Entry 4ZHR (X-ray diffraction, 2.60 A resolution); this record covers chains A and B.

# Chain A
Protein: RT p66 subunit
Organism: Human immunodeficiency virus 1
Notes: EC 2.7.7.49, 2.7.7.7, 3.1.26.13; engineered mutation(s): Q151M
Amino-acid sequence (562 residues; numbered -1 to 560; the number before each row is that of its first residue; numbers below 1 keep their minus sign (Met-1 is residue -1)):
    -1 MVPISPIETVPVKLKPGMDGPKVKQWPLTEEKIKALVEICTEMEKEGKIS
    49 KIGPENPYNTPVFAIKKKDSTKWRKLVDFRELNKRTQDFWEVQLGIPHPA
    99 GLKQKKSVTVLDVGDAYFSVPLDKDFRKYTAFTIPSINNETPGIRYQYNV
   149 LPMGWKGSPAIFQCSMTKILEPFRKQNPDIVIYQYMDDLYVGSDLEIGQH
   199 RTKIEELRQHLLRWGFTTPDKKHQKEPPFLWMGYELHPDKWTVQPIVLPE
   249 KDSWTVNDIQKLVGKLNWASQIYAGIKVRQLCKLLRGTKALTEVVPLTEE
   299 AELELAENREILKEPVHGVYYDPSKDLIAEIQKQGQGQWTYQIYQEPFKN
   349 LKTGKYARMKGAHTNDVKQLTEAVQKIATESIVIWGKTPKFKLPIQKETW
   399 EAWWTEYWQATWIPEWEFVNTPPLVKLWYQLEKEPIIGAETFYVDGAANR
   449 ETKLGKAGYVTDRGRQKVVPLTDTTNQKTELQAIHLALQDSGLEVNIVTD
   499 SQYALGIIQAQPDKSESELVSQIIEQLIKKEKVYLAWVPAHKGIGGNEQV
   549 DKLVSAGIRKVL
Disordered / not traced: -1 to 0, 554-560
What the authors report for this chain:
  - conformationally variable residues (loop rearrangement, side-chain flip): Val60 to Val75, Met151
  - catalytic residues: Asp110, Asp185, Asp186 (citing earlier work)

# Chain B
Protein: RT p51 subunit
Organism: Human immunodeficiency virus 1
Notes: EC 2.7.7.49, 2.7.7.7; engineered mutation(s): T215I
Amino-acid sequence (438 residues; each row starts with the number of its first residue; numbers below 1 keep their minus sign (Met-9 is residue -9)):
    -9 MGHHHHHHMVPISPIETVPVKLKPGMDGPKVKQWPLTEEKIKALVEICTE
    41 MEKEGKISKIGPENPYNTPVFAIKKKDSTKWRKLVDFRELNKRTQDFWEV
    91 QLGIPHPAGLKQKKSVTVLDVGDAYFSVPLDKDFRKYTAFTIPSINNETP
   141 GIRYQYNVLPQGWKGSPAIFQCSMTKILEPFRKQNPDIVIYQYMDDLYVG
   191 SDLEIGQHRTKIEELRQHLLRWGFITPDKKHQKEPPFLWMGYELHPDKWT
   241 VQPIVLPEKDSWTVNDIQKLVGKLNWASQIYAGIKVRQLCKLLRGTKALT
   291 EVVPLTEEAELELAENREILKEPVHGVYYDPSKDLIAEIQKQGQGQWTYQ
   341 IYQEPFKNLKTGKYARMKGAHTNDVKQLTEAVQKIATESIVIWGKTPKFK
   391 LPIQKETWEAWWTEYWQATWIPEWEFVNTPPLVKLWYQ
Disordered / not traced: -9 to 1, 89-93, 218-230

# Chain A / chain B interface
Contacting residue pairs - 118 pairs, chain A then chain B:
  Val8(A) with Glu53(B)
  Pro9(A) with Glu53(B)
  Gln85(A) with Glu53(B), hydrogen bond (side chain-backbone)
  Asp86(A) with Lys20(B), salt bridge; Pro55(B)
  Phe87(A) with Pro52(B); Glu53(B)
  Trp88(A) with Val21(B); Lys22(B); Pro52(B), hydrogen bond (backbone-backbone); Asn54(B); Pro55(B); Asn57(B); Arg143(B)
  Val90(A) with Thr131(B); Gly141(B); Arg143(B)
  Leu92(A) with Gln23(B); Pro133(B), hydrophobic; Asn137(B), hydrogen bond (backbone-side chain)
  Gly93(A) with Asn137(B), hydrogen bond (backbone-side chain)
  Ile94(A) with Asn137(B)
  Pro95(A) with Asn136(B)
  His96(A) with Asn136(B), hydrogen bond (backbone-side chain)
  Gly99(A) with Asn136(B)
  Ala158(A) with Pro52(B)
  Gln161(A) with Pro140(B)
  Cys162(A) with Pro52(B)
  Thr165(A) with Pro140(B)
  Arg172(A) with Thr139(B)
  Val179(A) with Glu138(B)
  Ile180(A) with Glu138(B)
  Tyr181(A) with Asn136(B), hydrogen bond; Glu138(B)
  Gln182(A) with Glu138(B); Pro140(B)
  Lys366(A) with Gln394(B)
  Gln373(A) with Glu396(B); Thr397(B), hydrogen bond; Trp401(B)
  Thr377(A) with Pro25(B)
  Ile380(A) with Pro25(B), hydrophobic; Leu26(B); Thr27(B)
  Val381(A) with Pro25(B), hydrophobic; Ile135(B); Asn136(B), hydrogen bond (backbone-backbone); Asn137(B)
  Ile382(A) with Ile135(B); Asn136(B)
  Trp383(A) with Ile135(B)
  Gly384(A) with Thr27(B); Glu28(B), hydrogen bond (backbone-backbone); Ile135(B)
  Trp402(A) with Lys331(B), hydrogen bond (backbone-side chain); His361(B); Asp364(B)
  Tyr405(A) with Lys331(B), hydrogen bond (backbone-side chain)
  Trp406(A) with Lys331(B); Pro392(B), hydrophobic; Val417(B); Asn418(B); Thr419(B); Pro420(B)
  Gln407(A) with Lys331(B); Pro392(B); Ile393(B); Gln394(B), hydrogen bond; Val417(B)
  Ala408(A) with Trp337(B), hydrophobic; Asp364(B); Pro392(B), hydrogen bond (backbone-backbone); Ile393(B)
  Thr409(A) with Asp364(B)
  Trp410(A) with Thr362(B); Asn363(B); Val365(B), hydrophobic; Trp401(B), hydrophobic
  Pro412(A) with Trp401(B), hydrophobic
  Pro433(A) with Asn255(B); Leu289(B), hydrophobic; Thr290(B)
  Ile434(A) with Thr290(B)
  Ile435(A) with Thr290(B)
  Thr439(A) with Lys287(B); Ala288(B); Leu289(B), hydrogen bond (side chain-backbone)
  Tyr441(A) with Val254(B); Gln258(B); Thr286(B); Lys287(B), hydrogen bond (side chain-backbone)
  Val458(A) with Thr286(B)
  Thr459(A) with Thr286(B)
  Asp460(A) with Thr286(B); Lys287(B); Ala288(B)
  Asn494(A) with Leu289(B)
  Val496(A) with Leu289(B), hydrophobic
  Leu503(A) with Leu422(B), hydrophobic
  Gly504(A) with Pro420(B)
  Tyr532(A) with Asn255(B), hydrogen bond; Lys259(B); Leu289(B), hydrophobic
  Trp535(A) with Leu422(B), hydrophobic
  Val536(A) with Gln258(B)
  Pro537(A) with Val261(B), hydrophobic; Gly262(B); Asn265(B)
  Lys540(A) with Asn265(B), hydrogen bond; Cys280(B), hydrogen bond (backbone-side chain)
  Gly541(A) with Cys280(B); Leu283(B)
  Ile542(A) with Gln258(B); Leu283(B), hydrophobic
  Gly543(A) with Leu283(B), hydrogen bond (backbone-backbone); Gly285(B)
  Gly544(A) with Gly285(B), hydrogen bond (backbone-backbone)
  Gln547(A) with Thr286(B), hydrogen bond
Other interface residues (no listed pair), chain A (67 interface residues in all): Gln91, Leu100, Ile159, Thr369, Glu432, Gln507, Ala534
Other interface residues (no listed pair), chain B (64 interface residues in all): Trp24, Gly51, Ser134, Arg284, Leu368, Tyr405, Pro421, Trp426

# Overview
67 residues of chain A face 64 of chain B across their interface, with 21 hydrogen bonds and 1 salt bridge.
Polar contacts include Asp86(A)-Lys20(B), Gln85(A)-Glu53(B) and Leu92(A)-Asn137(B). From the paper: catalytic
residues Asp110(A), Asp185(A) and Asp186(A); conformational variability at Val60(A) and Met151(A).
Chain A is RT p66 subunit and chain B is RT p51 subunit, both from Human immunodeficiency virus 1; the
structure, Structure of HIV-1 RT Q151M mutant, was determined by X-ray diffraction.
